8FVW - chains F and C of the 8 polymer chains in the assembly; structure by electron microscopy, 2.10 A resolution.

Chain F:
Protein: DNA-directed RNA polymerase subunit beta
Source organism: Escherichia coli K-12
Notes: EC 2.7.7.6
UniProt: P0A8V2 (RPOB_ECOLI); residue numbers follow UniProt; this construct covers 1-1342
Amino-acid sequence (1342 residues; row label = number of the first residue in the row):
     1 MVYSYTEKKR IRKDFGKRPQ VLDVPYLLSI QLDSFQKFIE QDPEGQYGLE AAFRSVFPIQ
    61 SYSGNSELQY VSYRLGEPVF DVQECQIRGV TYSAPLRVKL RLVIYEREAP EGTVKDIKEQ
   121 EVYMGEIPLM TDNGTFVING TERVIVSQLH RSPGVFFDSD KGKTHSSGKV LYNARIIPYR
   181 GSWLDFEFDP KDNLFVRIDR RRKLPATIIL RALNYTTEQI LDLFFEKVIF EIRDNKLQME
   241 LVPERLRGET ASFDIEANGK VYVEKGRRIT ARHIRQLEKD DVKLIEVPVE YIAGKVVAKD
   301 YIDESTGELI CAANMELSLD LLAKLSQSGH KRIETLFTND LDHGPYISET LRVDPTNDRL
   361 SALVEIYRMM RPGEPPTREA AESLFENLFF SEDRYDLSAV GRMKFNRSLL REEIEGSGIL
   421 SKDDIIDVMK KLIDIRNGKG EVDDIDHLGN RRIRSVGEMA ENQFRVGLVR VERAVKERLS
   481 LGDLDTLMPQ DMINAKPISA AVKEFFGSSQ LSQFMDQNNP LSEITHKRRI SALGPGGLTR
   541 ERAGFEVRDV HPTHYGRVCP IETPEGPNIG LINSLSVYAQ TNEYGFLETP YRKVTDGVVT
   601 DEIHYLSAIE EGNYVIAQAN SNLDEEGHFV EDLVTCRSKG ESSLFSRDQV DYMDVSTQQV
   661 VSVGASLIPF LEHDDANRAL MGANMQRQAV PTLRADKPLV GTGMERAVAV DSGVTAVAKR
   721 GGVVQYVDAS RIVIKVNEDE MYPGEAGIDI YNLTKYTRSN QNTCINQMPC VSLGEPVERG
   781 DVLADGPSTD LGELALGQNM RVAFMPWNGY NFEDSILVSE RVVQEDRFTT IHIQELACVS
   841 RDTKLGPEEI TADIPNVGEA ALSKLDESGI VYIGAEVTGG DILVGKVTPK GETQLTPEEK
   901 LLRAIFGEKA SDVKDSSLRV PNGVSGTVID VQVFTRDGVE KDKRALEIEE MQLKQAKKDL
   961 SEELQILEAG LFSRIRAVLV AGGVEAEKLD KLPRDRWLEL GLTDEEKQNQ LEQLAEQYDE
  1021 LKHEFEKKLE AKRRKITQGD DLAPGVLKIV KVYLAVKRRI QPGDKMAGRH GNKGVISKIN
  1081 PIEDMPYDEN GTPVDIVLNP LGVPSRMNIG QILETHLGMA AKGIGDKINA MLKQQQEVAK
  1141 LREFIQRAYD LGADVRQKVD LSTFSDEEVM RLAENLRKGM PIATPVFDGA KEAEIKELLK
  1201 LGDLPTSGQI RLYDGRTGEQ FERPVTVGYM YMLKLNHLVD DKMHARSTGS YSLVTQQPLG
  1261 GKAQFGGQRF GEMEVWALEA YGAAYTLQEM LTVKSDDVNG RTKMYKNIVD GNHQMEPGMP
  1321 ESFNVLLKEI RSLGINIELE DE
Unresolved in the structure: 1, 891-912
Curated features (UniProtKB/Swiss-Prot):
  - modified residue (N6-acetyllysine): Lys1022, Lys1200
  - mutagenesis: Ile561 (I561S: Resistant to antibiotics salinamide A and B), Ile569 (I569S: Resistant to antibiotics salinamide A and B), Ala665 (A665E: Resistant to antibiotics salinamide A and B), Asp675 (D675A/G: Resistant to antibiotics salinamide A and B), Asn677 (N677H/K: Resistant to antibiotics salinamide A and B), Leu680 (L680M: Resistant to antibiotics salinamide A and B), Glu813 (E813K: Disrupts the enzyme's active center)

Chain C:
Molecule: 16-nt RNA strand
Sequence (16 nucleotides; numbered 1 to 16; the number before each row is that of its first residue):
     1 UCAAAGCGGA GAGGUA
Unresolved in the structure: 1-6
Ion coordination: Mg2+: A16 (shared with 3 residues of chain G)

Interface between chain F and chain C:
Residue-residue contacts - 22 pairs, chain F then chain C:
  Gln510(F) - G11(C)  phosphate contact
  Gln510(F) - A12(C)  hydrogen bond to the phosphate
  Gln513(F) - A12(C)  hydrogen bond to the phosphate
  Gln513(F) - G13(C)  sugar contact
  Leu533(F) - G13(C)  phosphate contact
  Arg540(F) - A12(C)  salt bridge to the phosphate
  Arg540(F) - G13(C)  salt bridge to the phosphate
  Pro564(F) - G14(C)  phosphate contact
  Asn568(F) - G13(C)  phosphate contact
  Asn568(F) - G14(C)  hydrogen bond to the phosphate
  Ile572(F) - G13(C)  phosphate contact
  Gln688(F) - G14(C)  hydrogen bond to the phosphate
  Gln688(F) - U15(C)  hydrogen bond to the phosphate
  Lys1065(F) - U15(C)  hydrogen bond to the phosphate
  Lys1065(F) - A16(C)  salt bridge to the phosphate
  Lys1073(F) - A16(C)  salt bridge to the phosphate
  His1237(F) - G14(C)  sugar contact
  His1237(F) - U15(C)  sugar contact
  Ser1252(F) - G8(C)  hydrogen bond to the phosphate
  Leu1259(F) - C7(C)  sugar contact
  Leu1259(F) - G8(C)  phosphate contact
  Gln1264(F) - C7(C)  base contact
Other interface residues (no listed pair), chain F (18 interface residues in all): Ser508, Ser509, Arg687, Leu1253

Summary:
The interface between chain F and chain C involves 18 residues on one side and 8 on the other; the contacts
include 7 hydrogen bonds and 4 salt bridges. Among the polar pairs are Gln510(F)-A12(C), Gln513(F)-A12(C) and
Asn568(F)-G14(C).
Chain F is DNA-directed RNA polymerase subunit beta (Escherichia coli K-12) and chain C is a 16-nt RNA strand;
the structure, CryoEM structure of E.coli transcription elongation complex bound to ppGpp, was determined by
electron microscopy, deposited together with 8FVR.
